PDB entry 6R2B | X-ray diffraction, 1.96 A resolution | chains A and B

== Chain A (and B) ==
Protein: Multifunctional 2-oxoglutarate metabolism enzyme
Organism: Mycobacterium smegmatis (strain ATCC 700084 / mc(2)155)
Notes: EC 2.2.1.5, 4.1.1.71, 1.2.4.2, 2.3.1.61; chain B of this document is another copy of the same molecule, construct and numbering; everything in this record applies to it too
UniProtKB: A0R2B1 (KGD_MYCS2); residues 361-1227 here = UniProt positions 361-1227
Amino-acid sequence (868 residues; numbered 360 to 1227; the number before each row is that of its first residue):
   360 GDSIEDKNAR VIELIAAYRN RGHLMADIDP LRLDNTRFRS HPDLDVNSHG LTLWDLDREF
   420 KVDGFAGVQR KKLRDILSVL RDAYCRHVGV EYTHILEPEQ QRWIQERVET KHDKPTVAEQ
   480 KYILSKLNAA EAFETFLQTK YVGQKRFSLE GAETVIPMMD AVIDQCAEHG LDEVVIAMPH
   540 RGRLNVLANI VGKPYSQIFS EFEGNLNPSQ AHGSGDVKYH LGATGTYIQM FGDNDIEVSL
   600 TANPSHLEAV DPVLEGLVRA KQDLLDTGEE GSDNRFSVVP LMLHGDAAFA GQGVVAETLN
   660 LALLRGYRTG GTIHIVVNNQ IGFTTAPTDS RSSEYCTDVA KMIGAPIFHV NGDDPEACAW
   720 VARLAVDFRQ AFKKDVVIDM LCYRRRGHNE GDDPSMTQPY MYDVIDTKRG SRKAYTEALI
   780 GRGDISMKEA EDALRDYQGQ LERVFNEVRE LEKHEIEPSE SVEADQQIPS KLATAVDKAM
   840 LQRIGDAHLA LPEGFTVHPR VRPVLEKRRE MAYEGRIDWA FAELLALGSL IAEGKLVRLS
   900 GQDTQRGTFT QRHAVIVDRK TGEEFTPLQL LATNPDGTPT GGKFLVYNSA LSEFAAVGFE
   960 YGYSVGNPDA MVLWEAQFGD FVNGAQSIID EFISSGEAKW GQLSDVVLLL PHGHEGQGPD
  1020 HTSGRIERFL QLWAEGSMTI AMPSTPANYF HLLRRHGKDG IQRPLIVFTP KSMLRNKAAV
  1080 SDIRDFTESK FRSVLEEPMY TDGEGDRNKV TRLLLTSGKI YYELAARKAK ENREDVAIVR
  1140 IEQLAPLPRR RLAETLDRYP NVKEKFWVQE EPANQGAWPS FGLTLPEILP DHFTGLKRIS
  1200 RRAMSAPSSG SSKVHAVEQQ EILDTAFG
Unresolved in the structure: 360-361, 397-410, 422-427, 828-829 (chain B: 360-364, 394-412, 422-425)
Differences from the reference sequence: expression tag (360)
UniProt features mapped onto this chain:
  - binding site (thiamine diphosphate): Arg540, Ser604, Leu606, Asp645, Ala646, Ala647, Asn678
  - binding site (2-oxoglutarate): His579, Ser604, His1020
  - binding site (Mg(2+)): Asp645, Asn678, Ile680
  - binding site (acetyl-CoA): Thr1038, Arg1054, Lys1089, Ser1092, Gln1142, Arg1149, Arg1150
  - mutagenesis: His539 (H539A: Loss of KG decarboxylase activity), His579 (H579A: Loss of KG decarboxylase activity), His747 (H747A: 40-fold decrease in KG decarboxylase activity), Arg781 (R781A: Increase in KG decarboxylase activity), His1020 (H1020A: Loss of KG decarboxylase activity), Glu1034 (E1034A: Loss of activation by acetyl-CoA), Arg1062 (R1062A: Loss of activation by acetyl-CoA)
Ion coordination: Mg2+: Asp645, Asn678, Ile680 (together with QSP); Ca2+: Asp1004, His1055, Asp1058, Ile1060
Ligand contacts:
  - QSP ((4S)-4-[(2R)-3-[(4-azanyl-2-methyl-pyrimidin-5-yl)methyl]-4-methyl-5-[2-[oxidanyl(phosphonooxy)phosphoryl]oxyethyl]-2H-1,3-thiazol-2-yl]-4-oxidanyl-4-phosphono-butanoic acid), molecule 1: Lys504, Phe506, His539, Arg540, Tyr578, His579, Ser604, His605, Leu606, Gly644, Asp645, Ala646, Ala647, Gln651, Asn678, Ile680, Gly681, Phe682, His747
  - QSP, molecule 2: Gln901, Asp902, Leu950, Glu952, Gln976, Phe977, Phe980, His1020
Reported in the primary citation:
  - mutagenesis - E952Q: abolished catalytic activity
  - catalytic residues: His1020 (proposed by the authors, not directly observed)
  - catalytic residues: Glu952

== Chain A / chain B interface ==
Residue-residue contacts - 256 pairs, chain A then chain B:
  Glu364(A) - Asp365(B)
  Glu364(A) - Asn367(B)
  Ala368(A) - Ile371(B)
  Ile371(A) - Ile371(B)  hydrophobic
  Ile371(A) - Glu372(B)
  Arg380(A) - Thr452(B)  hydrogen bond (side chain-backbone)
  Arg380(A) - His453(B)
  Arg380(A) - Ile454(B)  hydrogen bond (side chain-backbone)
  Arg380(A) - Leu455(B)
  Arg380(A) - Gln460(B)
  Ile454(A) - Arg380(B)  hydrogen bond (backbone-side chain)
  Leu455(A) - Arg380(B)  hydrogen bond (backbone-side chain)
  Leu455(A) - Glu693(B)
  Pro457(A) - Arg380(B)
  Gln460(A) - Arg380(B)
  Lys504(A) - Gln1016(B)
  Leu565(A) - Ser1210(B)
  Ser573(A) - Ser1208(B)
  Ser573(A) - Gly1209(B)  hydrogen bond (backbone-backbone)
  Gly574(A) - Gly1209(B)
  Asp575(A) - Pro1018(B)
  Asp575(A) - Gly1209(B)
  Val576(A) - Gln1016(B)
  His579(A) - Asp1019(B)
  Pro603(A) - Asp1019(B)
  Ser604(A) - Phe980(B)
  Ser604(A) - Asp1019(B)  hydrogen bond (backbone-side chain)
  Ser604(A) - His1020(B)
  His605(A) - Asp979(B)  hydrogen bond (side chain-backbone)
  His605(A) - Phe980(B)
  His605(A) - Asn982(B)  hydrogen bond
  His605(A) - Asp1019(B)  salt bridge
  Leu606(A) - Leu950(B)  hydrophobic
  Ala646(A) - Leu950(B)
  Ala647(A) - Leu950(B)
  Ala649(A) - Asn659(B)  hydrogen bond (backbone-side chain)
  Gly650(A) - Glu656(B)
  Gly650(A) - Asn659(B)
  Gly650(A) - Leu950(B)
  Gly650(A) - Ser951(B)  hydrogen bond (backbone-side chain)
  Gln651(A) - Glu656(B)
  Gln651(A) - Leu950(B)  hydrogen bond (side chain-backbone)
  Gln651(A) - Ser951(B)
  Gln651(A) - Glu952(B)  hydrogen bond
  Gly652(A) - Gly652(B)
  Gly652(A) - Glu656(B)  hydrogen bond (backbone-side chain)
  Ala655(A) - Ala655(B)  hydrophobic
  Glu656(A) - Gly650(B)
  Glu656(A) - Gln651(B)
  Glu656(A) - Gly652(B)  hydrogen bond (side chain-backbone)
  Asn659(A) - Ala649(B)  hydrogen bond (side chain-backbone)
  Asn659(A) - Gly650(B)
  Asn659(A) - Ser689(B)  hydrogen bond (side chain-backbone)
  Asn659(A) - Arg690(B)
  Asn659(A) - Ser691(B)  hydrogen bond (backbone-side chain)
  Leu660(A) - Ser691(B)
  Ala661(A) - Ser691(B)
  Leu662(A) - Ser691(B)  hydrogen bond (backbone-side chain)
  Leu663(A) - Thr687(B)
  Leu663(A) - Asp688(B)
  Leu663(A) - Arg690(B)
  Leu663(A) - Ser691(B)  hydrogen bond (backbone-side chain)
  Gly681(A) - Asp902(B)
  Phe682(A) - Asp902(B)
  Phe682(A) - Arg905(B)
  Phe682(A) - Thr907(B)
  Phe682(A) - Gln976(B)
  Thr683(A) - Asp902(B)  hydrogen bond
  Thr683(A) - Arg905(B)
  Thr684(A) - Asp902(B)  hydrogen bond
  Thr684(A) - Asn947(B)
  Thr687(A) - Leu663(B)
  Asp688(A) - Leu663(B)
  Asp688(A) - Arg664(B)  salt bridge
  Asp688(A) - Ser948(B)
  Asp688(A) - Ala949(B)
  Ser689(A) - Asn659(B)  hydrogen bond (backbone-side chain)
  Ser689(A) - Ala949(B)
  Arg690(A) - Asn659(B)
  Arg690(A) - Leu663(B)
  Ser691(A) - Asn659(B)  hydrogen bond (side chain-backbone)
  Ser691(A) - Leu660(B)
  Ser691(A) - Ala661(B)  hydrogen bond (side chain-backbone)
  Ser691(A) - Leu662(B)  hydrogen bond (side chain-backbone)
  Ser691(A) - Leu663(B)
  Ser691(A) - Ile702(B)
  Ser692(A) - Met701(B)  hydrogen bond (side chain-backbone)
  Glu693(A) - Leu455(B)
  Asp697(A) - Met701(B)
  Val698(A) - Met701(B)  hydrophobic
  Met701(A) - Ser692(B)  hydrogen bond (backbone-side chain)
  Met701(A) - Asp697(B)
  Met701(A) - Val698(B)  hydrophobic
  Ile702(A) - Ser691(B)
  Asp751(A) - Arg905(B)  salt bridge
  Asp752(A) - His857(B)  salt bridge
  Asp752(A) - Arg859(B)
  Asp752(A) - Arg905(B)
  Ser754(A) - His857(B)  hydrogen bond
  Met755(A) - His857(B)
  Met755(A) - Val860(B)  hydrophobic
  Met755(A) - Arg905(B)
  Met755(A) - Thr909(B)
  Met755(A) - Val916(B)
  Thr756(A) - Arg905(B)
  Pro758(A) - Val916(B)
  Pro758(A) - Asp917(B)
  Pro758(A) - Arg918(B)
  Asp762(A) - Arg918(B)  salt bridge
  Ile815(A) - Lys1212(B)
  Ile815(A) - Val1213(B)
  Ile815(A) - Val1216(B)  hydrophobic
  Glu816(A) - Val1213(B)
  Pro817(A) - Glu1217(B)
  Pro817(A) - Glu1220(B)
  Ser818(A) - Arg1201(B)  hydrogen bond (backbone-side chain)
  Ser818(A) - Met1203(B)
  Ser818(A) - Val1213(B)
  Ser818(A) - Glu1217(B)  hydrogen bond (backbone-side chain)
  Glu819(A) - Arg1201(B)
  Ser820(A) - Arg1201(B)
  His857(A) - Asp752(B)  salt bridge
  His857(A) - Ser754(B)  hydrogen bond
  His857(A) - Met755(B)
  Arg859(A) - Asp752(B)  salt bridge
  Val860(A) - Met755(B)  hydrophobic
  Asp902(A) - Gly681(B)
  Asp902(A) - Phe682(B)
  Asp902(A) - Thr683(B)  hydrogen bond
  Asp902(A) - Thr684(B)  hydrogen bond
  Arg905(A) - Phe682(B)
  Arg905(A) - Thr683(B)
  Arg905(A) - Asp751(B)  salt bridge
  Arg905(A) - Asp752(B)
  Arg905(A) - Met755(B)
  Arg905(A) - Thr756(B)
  Thr907(A) - Phe682(B)
  Thr909(A) - Asp751(B)
  Thr909(A) - Met755(B)
  Val916(A) - Met755(B)
  Val916(A) - Pro758(B)
  Asp917(A) - Pro758(B)
  Arg918(A) - Pro758(B)
  Arg918(A) - Asp762(B)  salt bridge
  Asn947(A) - Thr684(B)
  Ser948(A) - Thr684(B)
  Ser948(A) - Asp688(B)
  Ala949(A) - Asp688(B)
  Ala949(A) - Ser689(B)
  Leu950(A) - Leu606(B)  hydrophobic
  Leu950(A) - Ala646(B)
  Leu950(A) - Ala647(B)
  Leu950(A) - Gly650(B)
  Leu950(A) - Gln651(B)  hydrogen bond (backbone-side chain)
  Ser951(A) - Gly650(B)  hydrogen bond (side chain-backbone)
  Ser951(A) - Gln651(B)
  Glu952(A) - Gln651(B)  hydrogen bond
  Gln976(A) - Phe682(B)
  Asp979(A) - His605(B)  hydrogen bond (backbone-side chain)
  Phe980(A) - Ser604(B)
  Phe980(A) - His605(B)
  Asn982(A) - His605(B)  hydrogen bond
  Asn982(A) - Gln985(B)
  Asn982(A) - Ser986(B)
  Asn982(A) - Asp989(B)  hydrogen bond
  Asn982(A) - Glu990(B)  hydrogen bond
  Gly983(A) - Ser986(B)
  Gln985(A) - Asn982(B)
  Gln985(A) - Gln985(B)
  Gln985(A) - Arg1027(B)
  Ser986(A) - Asn982(B)
  Ser986(A) - Gly983(B)
  Asp989(A) - Asn982(B)  hydrogen bond
  Asp989(A) - Arg1024(B)  salt bridge
  Asp989(A) - Arg1027(B)  salt bridge
  Glu990(A) - Asn982(B)  hydrogen bond
  Glu990(A) - Asp1019(B)
  Glu990(A) - Arg1024(B)  salt bridge
  Ser993(A) - Ser1204(B)
  Ser994(A) - Ser1204(B)
  Lys998(A) - Pro1018(B)
  Lys998(A) - Ala1205(B)
  Gln1016(A) - Lys504(B)  hydrogen bond
  Gln1016(A) - Val576(B)
  Pro1018(A) - Asp575(B)
  Pro1018(A) - Lys998(B)
  Asp1019(A) - His579(B)
  Asp1019(A) - Pro603(B)
  Asp1019(A) - Ser604(B)  hydrogen bond (side chain-backbone)
  Asp1019(A) - His605(B)  salt bridge
  Asp1019(A) - Glu990(B)
  His1020(A) - Ser604(B)
  Arg1024(A) - Asp989(B)  salt bridge
  Arg1024(A) - Glu990(B)  salt bridge
  Arg1024(A) - Leu1031(B)
  Glu1026(A) - Gln1030(B)  hydrogen bond (backbone-side chain)
  Arg1027(A) - Gln985(B)
  Arg1027(A) - Asp989(B)  salt bridge
  Arg1027(A) - Arg1027(B)
  Arg1027(A) - Gln1030(B)
  Arg1027(A) - Leu1031(B)
  Gln1030(A) - Glu1026(B)  hydrogen bond (side chain-backbone)
  Gln1030(A) - Arg1027(B)
  Gln1030(A) - Gln1030(B)
  Gln1030(A) - Asn1173(B)  hydrogen bond (backbone-side chain)
  Leu1031(A) - Arg1024(B)
  Leu1031(A) - Arg1027(B)
  Leu1031(A) - Asn1173(B)
  Trp1032(A) - Asn1173(B)  hydrogen bond (backbone-side chain)
  Ala1033(A) - Asn1173(B)
  Ala1033(A) - Met1203(B)
  Ala1033(A) - Ser1204(B)  hydrogen bond (backbone-side chain)
  Glu1034(A) - Arg1201(B)  salt bridge
  Glu1034(A) - Met1203(B)
  Glu1034(A) - Ser1204(B)  hydrogen bond (side chain-backbone)
  Ser1036(A) - Ser1204(B)  hydrogen bond
  Asn1173(A) - Gln1030(B)  hydrogen bond (side chain-backbone)
  Asn1173(A) - Leu1031(B)
  Asn1173(A) - Trp1032(B)  hydrogen bond (side chain-backbone)
  Asn1173(A) - Ala1033(B)
  Trp1177(A) - Leu1182(B)
  Pro1178(A) - Leu1182(B)
  Gly1181(A) - Leu1182(B)
  Leu1182(A) - Trp1177(B)
  Leu1182(A) - Pro1178(B)
  Leu1182(A) - Gly1181(B)
  Leu1182(A) - Leu1182(B)
  Arg1201(A) - Ser818(B)  hydrogen bond (side chain-backbone)
  Arg1201(A) - Glu819(B)
  Arg1201(A) - Ser820(B)
  Arg1201(A) - Glu1034(B)  salt bridge
  Met1203(A) - Ser573(B)
  Met1203(A) - Ser818(B)
  Met1203(A) - Ala1033(B)
  Met1203(A) - Glu1034(B)
  Ser1204(A) - Ser993(B)
  Ser1204(A) - Ser994(B)
  Ser1204(A) - Ala1033(B)  hydrogen bond (side chain-backbone)
  Ser1204(A) - Glu1034(B)  hydrogen bond (backbone-side chain)
  Ser1204(A) - Ser1036(B)
  Ala1205(A) - Lys998(B)
  Ser1208(A) - Ser573(B)
  Gly1209(A) - Ser573(B)  hydrogen bond (backbone-backbone)
  Gly1209(A) - Gly574(B)
  Gly1209(A) - Asp575(B)
  Ser1210(A) - Leu565(B)
  Lys1212(A) - Glu562(B)  hydrogen bond (side chain-backbone)
  Lys1212(A) - Gly563(B)  hydrogen bond (side chain-backbone)
  Lys1212(A) - Ile815(B)
  Val1213(A) - Ile815(B)
  Val1213(A) - Glu816(B)
  Val1213(A) - Ser818(B)
  Val1216(A) - Pro817(B)
  Glu1217(A) - Pro817(B)
  Glu1217(A) - Ser818(B)  hydrogen bond
  Glu1220(A) - Pro817(B)
Also at the interface, not in a pair above, chain A (131 interface residues in all): Asn367, Glu372, His382, Leu383, Glu456, Leu658, Arg664, Lys700, His912, Ala997, Gly1017, Ala1202, Ser1207
Also at the interface, not in a pair above, chain B (135 interface residues in all): Ala368, His382, Leu383, Asn564, Tyr578, Leu658, Lys700, His912, Ala997, Gly1017, Ala1202, Ser1207

== In short ==
131 residues of chain A face 135 of chain B across their interface; the contacts include 60 hydrogen bonds and
18 salt bridges. Among the polar pairs are His605(A)-Asp1019(B), Asp688(A)-Arg664(B) and Asp751(A)-Arg905(B).
Bound to chain A: compound QSP. The paper reports catalytic residues His1020(A) and Glu952(A); E952Q of chain
A abolishes catalytic activity.
Both chains are Multifunctional 2-oxoglutarate metabolism enzyme (Mycobacterium smegmatis (strain ATCC 700084
/ mc(2)155)). Entry 6R2B (Crystal structure of the SucA domain of Mycobacterium smegmatis KGD after soaking
with succinylphosphonate) was determined by X-ray diffraction together with 6R29, 6R2A, 6R2C and 6R2D from the
same study.
